PDB entry 7NF1 | X-ray diffraction, 1.77 A resolution | chains A and B

[Chain A (and B)]
Protein: Ferulic acid decarboxylase 1
From: Hypocrea atroviridis (strain ATCC 20476 / IMI 206040)
Notes: EC 4.1.1.102; chain B of this document is another copy of the same molecule, construct and numbering; everything in this record applies to it too
Reference sequence: G9NLP8 (G9NLP8_HYPAI); residues 1-512 here = UniProt positions 1-512
Amino-acid sequence (519 residues; numbered -6 to 512; the number before each row is that of its first residue; numbers below 1 keep their minus sign (Met-6 is residue -6)):
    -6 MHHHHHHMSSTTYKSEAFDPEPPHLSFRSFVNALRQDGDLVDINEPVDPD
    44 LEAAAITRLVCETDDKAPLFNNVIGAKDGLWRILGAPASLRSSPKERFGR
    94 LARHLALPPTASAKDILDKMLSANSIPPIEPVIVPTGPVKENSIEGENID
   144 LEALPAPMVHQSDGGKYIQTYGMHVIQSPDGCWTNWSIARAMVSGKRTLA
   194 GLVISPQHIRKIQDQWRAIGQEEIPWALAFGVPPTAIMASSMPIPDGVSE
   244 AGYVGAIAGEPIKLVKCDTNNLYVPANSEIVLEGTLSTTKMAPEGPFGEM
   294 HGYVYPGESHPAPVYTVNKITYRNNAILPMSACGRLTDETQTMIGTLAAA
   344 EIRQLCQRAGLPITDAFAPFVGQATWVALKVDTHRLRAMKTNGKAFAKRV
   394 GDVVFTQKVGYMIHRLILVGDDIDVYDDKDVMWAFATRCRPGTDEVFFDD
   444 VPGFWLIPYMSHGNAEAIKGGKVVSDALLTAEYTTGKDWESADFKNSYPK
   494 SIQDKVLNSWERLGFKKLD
Disordered / not traced: -6 to 13, 511-512
Sequence notes: initiating methionine (-6); expression tag (-5 to 0); engineered mutation Asn25 (Glu in G9NLP8), Gly31 (Asn in G9NLP8), Ala305 (Gly in G9NLP8), Arg351 (Asp in G9NLP8), His377 (Lys in G9NLP8), Val402 (Pro in G9NLP8), Tyr404 (Phe in G9NLP8), Met405 (Thr in G9NLP8), Ala429 (Thr in G9NLP8), Pro445 (Val in G9NLP8), Trp448 (Gln in G9NLP8)

[Interface between chain A and chain B]
Residue-residue contacts - 197 pairs, chain A then chain B:
  Val34(A) - Leu506(B)
  Val34(A) - Phe508(B)  hydrophobic
  Ile36(A) - Phe508(B)  hydrophobic
  Glu38(A) - Arg505(B)  salt bridge
  Glu38(A) - Leu506(B)
  Leu44(A) - Tyr491(B)
  Leu44(A) - Pro492(B)
  Glu45(A) - Lys498(B)  salt bridge
  Ala47(A) - Tyr491(B)
  Ala48(A) - Phe487(B)
  Ala48(A) - Tyr491(B)  hydrophobic
  Ala48(A) - Ile495(B)  hydrophobic
  Ile49(A) - Val499(B)  hydrophobic
  Ile49(A) - Trp503(B)
  Arg51(A) - Ala485(B)
  Arg51(A) - Phe487(B)
  Arg51(A) - Tyr491(B)
  Leu52(A) - Phe487(B)  hydrophobic
  Leu52(A) - Leu500(B)  hydrophobic
  Leu52(A) - Trp503(B)  hydrophobic
  Val53(A) - Trp503(B)
  Val53(A) - Phe508(B)  hydrophobic
  Glu55(A) - Asp486(B)
  Glu55(A) - Phe487(B)  hydrogen bond (side chain-backbone)
  Thr56(A) - Lys509(B)  hydrogen bond (backbone-side chain)
  Asp57(A) - Lys509(B)
  Asp58(A) - Phe508(B)
  Asp58(A) - Lys509(B)  salt bridge
  Lys59(A) - Phe508(B)
  Ser85(A) - Lys509(B)
  Val152(A) - Tyr491(B)  hydrogen bond (backbone-side chain)
  His153(A) - Ala485(B)
  His153(A) - Ser490(B)
  His153(A) - Tyr491(B)
  Gln154(A) - Glu483(B)
  Gln154(A) - Asn489(B)
  Gln154(A) - Ser490(B)  hydrogen bond (backbone-backbone)
  Gln154(A) - Tyr491(B)
  Gln154(A) - Pro492(B)
  Ser155(A) - Glu483(B)  hydrogen bond
  Gly291(A) - Ala485(B)
  His294(A) - Trp426(B)  hydrogen bond (backbone-side chain)
  His294(A) - Thr430(B)
  Gly295(A) - Trp426(B)
  Gly295(A) - Ser484(B)
  Gly295(A) - Ala485(B)  hydrogen bond (backbone-backbone)
  Tyr296(A) - Trp426(B)  hydrophobic
  Tyr296(A) - Thr430(B)  hydrogen bond
  Tyr296(A) - Arg431(B)  hydrogen bond
  Tyr296(A) - Trp482(B)
  Tyr296(A) - Glu483(B)
  Val297(A) - Trp482(B)
  Val297(A) - Glu483(B)  hydrogen bond (backbone-backbone)
  Tyr298(A) - Leu472(B)
  Tyr298(A) - Asp481(B)
  Tyr298(A) - Trp482(B)  hydrophobic
  Pro299(A) - Asp481(B)
  Gly327(A) - Ala485(B)
  Arg328(A) - Asp423(B)  salt bridge
  Arg328(A) - Trp426(B)
  Arg328(A) - Ala485(B)  hydrogen bond (backbone-backbone)
  Arg328(A) - Asp486(B)
  Val364(A) - Lys422(B)
  Val364(A) - Met425(B)
  Val364(A) - Ala429(B)
  Gly365(A) - Ala429(B)
  Gln366(A) - Trp426(B)
  Gln366(A) - Thr430(B)
  Thr368(A) - Ala429(B)
  Trp369(A) - Met425(B)  hydrophobic
  Trp369(A) - Phe428(B)  hydrophobic
  Arg408(A) - Phe428(B)
  Arg408(A) - Pro434(B)
  Asp423(A) - Arg328(B)  salt bridge
  Met425(A) - Trp369(B)  hydrophobic
  Met425(A) - Met425(B)  hydrophobic
  Trp426(A) - His294(B)  hydrogen bond (side chain-backbone)
  Trp426(A) - Gly295(B)
  Trp426(A) - Tyr296(B)
  Trp426(A) - Arg328(B)
  Trp426(A) - Gln366(B)
  Phe428(A) - Trp369(B)  hydrophobic
  Phe428(A) - Arg408(B)
  Ala429(A) - Val364(B)
  Ala429(A) - Gly365(B)
  Ala429(A) - Thr368(B)
  Ala429(A) - Tyr452(B)
  Thr430(A) - His294(B)
  Thr430(A) - Tyr296(B)  hydrogen bond
  Thr430(A) - Gln366(B)
  Thr430(A) - Ile450(B)
  Thr430(A) - Pro451(B)
  Thr430(A) - Tyr452(B)  hydrogen bond (backbone-backbone)
  Arg431(A) - Tyr296(B)  hydrogen bond
  Arg431(A) - Tyr452(B)
  Cys432(A) - Tyr452(B)
  Arg433(A) - Tyr452(B)
  Arg433(A) - Met453(B)  hydrogen bond
  Arg433(A) - Ala458(B)
  Arg433(A) - Glu459(B)  hydrogen bond (side chain-backbone)
  Arg433(A) - Lys462(B)  hydrogen bond (side chain-backbone)
  Arg433(A) - Gly463(B)
  Arg433(A) - Gly464(B)
  Pro434(A) - Arg408(B)
  Pro434(A) - Phe440(B)
  Pro434(A) - Tyr452(B)
  Pro434(A) - Gly464(B)
  Pro434(A) - Val466(B)  hydrophobic
  Gly435(A) - Phe440(B)
  Thr436(A) - Ala458(B)
  Asp437(A) - Asn457(B)
  Glu438(A) - Phe440(B)
  Phe440(A) - Pro434(B)
  Phe440(A) - Gly435(B)
  Phe440(A) - Glu438(B)
  Phe440(A) - Phe440(B)  hydrophobic
  Ile450(A) - Thr430(B)
  Pro451(A) - Thr430(B)
  Pro451(A) - Leu472(B)
  Tyr452(A) - Ala429(B)
  Tyr452(A) - Thr430(B)  hydrogen bond (backbone-backbone)
  Tyr452(A) - Arg431(B)
  Tyr452(A) - Cys432(B)
  Tyr452(A) - Arg433(B)
  Tyr452(A) - Pro434(B)
  Tyr452(A) - Leu472(B)
  Met453(A) - Arg433(B)  hydrogen bond
  His455(A) - Thr473(B)
  Gly456(A) - Thr473(B)  hydrogen bond (backbone-side chain)
  Asn457(A) - Asp437(B)
  Asn457(A) - Thr473(B)  hydrogen bond
  Ala458(A) - Arg433(B)
  Ala458(A) - Thr436(B)
  Glu459(A) - Arg433(B)  hydrogen bond (backbone-side chain)
  Lys462(A) - Arg433(B)  hydrogen bond (backbone-side chain)
  Gly463(A) - Arg433(B)
  Gly464(A) - Arg433(B)
  Gly464(A) - Pro434(B)
  Val466(A) - Pro434(B)  hydrophobic
  Leu472(A) - Tyr298(B)
  Leu472(A) - Pro451(B)
  Leu472(A) - Tyr452(B)
  Thr473(A) - His455(B)
  Thr473(A) - Gly456(B)  hydrogen bond (side chain-backbone)
  Thr473(A) - Asn457(B)  hydrogen bond
  Asp481(A) - Tyr298(B)
  Asp481(A) - Pro299(B)
  Trp482(A) - Tyr296(B)
  Trp482(A) - Val297(B)
  Trp482(A) - Tyr298(B)  hydrophobic
  Glu483(A) - Gln154(B)
  Glu483(A) - Ser155(B)  hydrogen bond
  Glu483(A) - Tyr296(B)
  Glu483(A) - Val297(B)  hydrogen bond (backbone-backbone)
  Ser484(A) - Gly295(B)
  Ala485(A) - Arg51(B)
  Ala485(A) - Gly295(B)  hydrogen bond (backbone-backbone)
  Ala485(A) - Tyr296(B)
  Ala485(A) - Cys326(B)
  Ala485(A) - Gly327(B)
  Ala485(A) - Arg328(B)  hydrogen bond (backbone-backbone)
  Asp486(A) - Arg51(B)
  Asp486(A) - Glu55(B)
  Asp486(A) - Arg328(B)
  Phe487(A) - Ala48(B)
  Phe487(A) - Arg51(B)
  Phe487(A) - Glu55(B)  hydrogen bond (backbone-side chain)
  Asn489(A) - Gln154(B)
  Ser490(A) - His153(B)
  Ser490(A) - Gln154(B)  hydrogen bond (backbone-backbone)
  Tyr491(A) - Leu44(B)
  Tyr491(A) - Ala47(B)
  Tyr491(A) - Ala48(B)  hydrophobic
  Tyr491(A) - Arg51(B)
  Tyr491(A) - Val152(B)  hydrogen bond (side chain-backbone)
  Tyr491(A) - His153(B)
  Tyr491(A) - Gln154(B)
  Pro492(A) - Leu44(B)
  Pro492(A) - Gln154(B)
  Ile495(A) - Ala48(B)  hydrophobic
  Lys498(A) - Glu45(B)  salt bridge
  Val499(A) - Ile49(B)  hydrophobic
  Trp503(A) - Ile49(B)
  Trp503(A) - Leu52(B)  hydrophobic
  Trp503(A) - Val53(B)  hydrophobic
  Arg505(A) - Glu38(B)  salt bridge
  Leu506(A) - Val34(B)
  Leu506(A) - Glu38(B)
  Gly507(A) - Val34(B)
  Phe508(A) - Val34(B)  hydrophobic
  Phe508(A) - Ile49(B)  hydrophobic
  Phe508(A) - Val53(B)  hydrophobic
  Phe508(A) - Asp58(B)
  Phe508(A) - Lys59(B)
  Lys509(A) - Thr56(B)
  Lys509(A) - Asp58(B)  salt bridge
  Lys509(A) - Ser85(B)
Other interface residues (no listed pair), chain A (94 interface residues in all): Asp43, Pro61, Glu301, Cys326, Lys422, Lys465, Asp469, Leu500
Other interface residues (no listed pair), chain B (91 interface residues in all): Ile36, Asp43, Pro61, Gly291, Asp469, Gly507

[Summary]
Chain A and chain B form an interface of 94 and 91 residues respectively; the contacts include 33 hydrogen
bonds and 8 salt bridges. Polar pairs include Glu38(A)-Arg505(B), Glu45(A)-Lys498(B) and Asp58(A)-Lys509(B).
Chain A and chain B are both Ferulic acid decarboxylase 1 (Hypocrea atroviridis (strain ATCC 20476 / IMI
206040)); the structure, Structure of T. atroviride variant TaFdcV in complex with prFMN-butynoic acid adduct,
was determined by X-ray diffraction together with 7NEY, 7NF0, 7NF2, 7NF3 and 7NF4 from the same study.
